Entry 8QG0 (electron microscopy, 3.43 A resolution); this record covers chains B and P of the 4 polymer chains in the assembly.

[Chain B]
Name: AfAgo-N protein
From: Archaeoglobus fulgidus
Notes: engineered mutation(s): N-terminal His-tag
UniProt: A0A075WKW4 (A0A075WKW4_ARCFL); numbering as in UniProt (aligned over 2-250)
Chain sequence (273 residues; numbered -22 to 250; the number before each row is that of its first residue; numbers below 1 keep their minus sign (Met-22 is residue -22)):
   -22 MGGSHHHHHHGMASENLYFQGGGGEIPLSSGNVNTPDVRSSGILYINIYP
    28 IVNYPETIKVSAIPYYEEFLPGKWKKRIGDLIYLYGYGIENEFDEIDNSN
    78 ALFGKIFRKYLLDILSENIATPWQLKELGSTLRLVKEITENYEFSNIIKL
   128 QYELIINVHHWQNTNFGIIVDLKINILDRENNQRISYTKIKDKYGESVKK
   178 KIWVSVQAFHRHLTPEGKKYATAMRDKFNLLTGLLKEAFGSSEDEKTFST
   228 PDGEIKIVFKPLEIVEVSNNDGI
Not modelled in the structure: -22 to 17, 247-250
Differences from the reference sequence: initiating methionine (-22); expression tag (-21 to 1)

[Chain P]
Molecule: DNA target 17 nt
Sequence (17 nucleotides; each row starts with the number of its first residue):
     1 ATTCGGCCGTGTACAAT

[Chain B / chain P interface]
Pairs across the interface - 24 pairs, chain B then chain P:
  Phe46(B) - DT2(P)  phosphate contact
  Phe46(B) - DT3(P)  phosphate contact
  Pro48(B) - DT3(P)  phosphate contact
  Lys52(B) - DT3(P)  phosphate contact
  Lys53(B) - DT3(P)  phosphate contact
  Lys53(B) - DC4(P)  phosphate contact
  Arg54(B) - DA1(P)  base contact
  Arg54(B) - DT2(P)  base contact
  Arg54(B) - DT3(P)  hydrogen bond to the phosphate
  Arg85(B) - DC4(P)  salt bridge to the phosphate
  Arg85(B) - DG5(P)  salt bridge to the phosphate
  Ser107(B) - DC4(P)  base contact
  Asn134(B) - DG5(P)  hydrogen bond to the phosphate
  His136(B) - DG5(P)  salt bridge to the phosphate
  Tyr164(B) - DG11(P)  base contact
  Thr165(B) - DG11(P)  phosphate contact
  Lys176(B) - DT12(P)  salt bridge to the phosphate
  Lys177(B) - DC14(P)  salt bridge to the phosphate
  Trp180(B) - DT12(P)  hydrogen bond to the base
  Trp180(B) - DA13(P)  sugar contact
  Leu190(B) - DC14(P)  sugar contact
  Gly194(B) - DC14(P)  sugar contact
  Lys195(B) - DA15(P)  salt bridge to the phosphate
  Lys196(B) - DA15(P)  phosphate contact
Also at the interface, not in a pair above, chain B (23 interface residues in all): Lys82, Lys86, Leu89, Gly106, Val135

[In short]
The interface between chain B and chain P involves 23 residues on one side and 10 on the other; the contacts
include 3 hydrogen bonds and 6 salt bridges. Among the polar pairs are Trp180(B)-DT12(P), Arg54(B)-DT3(P) and
Asn134(B)-DG5(P).
Chain B is AfAgo-N protein (Archaeoglobus fulgidus) and chain P is DNA target 17 nt; the structure,
Archaeoglobus fulgidus AfAgo complex with AfAgo-N protein (fAfAgo) bound with 17 nt RNA guide and 17 ..., was
determined by electron microscopy, deposited together with 8OK9, 8OLD, 8OLJ and 8PVV.
